Entry 5UIU (X-ray diffraction, 2.02 A resolution); this record covers chain A.

Chain A:
Name: Interleukin-1 receptor-associated kinase 4
Source organism: Homo sapiens
Notes: EC 2.7.11.1
Reference sequence: Q9NWZ3 (IRAK4_HUMAN); residues 154-460 here = UniProt positions 154-460
Amino-acid sequence (323 residues; row label = number of the first residue in the row):
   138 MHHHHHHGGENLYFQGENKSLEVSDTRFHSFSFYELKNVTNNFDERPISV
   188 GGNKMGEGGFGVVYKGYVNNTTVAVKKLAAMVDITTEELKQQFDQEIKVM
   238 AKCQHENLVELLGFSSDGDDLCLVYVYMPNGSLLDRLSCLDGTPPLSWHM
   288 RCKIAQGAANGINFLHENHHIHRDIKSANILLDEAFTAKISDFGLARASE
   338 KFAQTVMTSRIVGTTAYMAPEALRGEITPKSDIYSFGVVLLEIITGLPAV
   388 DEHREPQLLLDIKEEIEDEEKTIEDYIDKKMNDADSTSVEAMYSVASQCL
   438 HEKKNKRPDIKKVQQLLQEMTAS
Not modelled in the structure: 138-164, 337-341, 459-460
Construct notes: initiating methionine (138); expression tag (139-153)
Modified / non-standard residues: Thr-342 (phosphothreonine; TPO); Thr-345 (phosphothreonine; TPO); Ser-346 (phosphoserine; SEP)
Residues lining bound ligands: 8CG (1-{[(2S,3S,4S)-3-ethyl-4-fluoro-5-oxopyrrolidin-2-yl]methoxy}-7-methoxyisoquinoline-6-carboxamide): Met-192, Gly-193, Glu-194, Gly-195, Gly-198, Val-199, Val-200, Ala-211, Lys-213, Val-246, Tyr-262, Val-263, Tyr-264, Met-265, Gly-268, Ser-269, Asp-272, Ala-315, Asn-316, Leu-318, Ser-328, Asp-329
Swiss-Prot annotation at these positions:
  - active site: Asp-311 (Proton acceptor)
  - binding site (ATP): Met-192 to Val-200, Lys-213, Lys-313 to Asn-316, Asp-329
  - modified residue: Thr-342 (Phosphothreonine), Thr-345 (Phosphothreonine), Ser-346 (Phosphoserine)

Summary:
Ligands of chain A: compound 8CG. From UniProt: active-site residue Asp-311 and 15 ATP-binding residues.
Chain A is Interleukin-1 receptor-associated kinase 4 (Homo sapiens); the structure, Crystal structure of
IRAK4 in complex with compound 30, was determined by X-ray diffraction together with 5UIQ, 5UIR, 5UIS and 5UIT
from the same study.
